Entry 8D6Y (electron microscopy, 10.00 A resolution (very low resolution: no residue pairs are listed; an interface is given only as per-side residue counts)); this record covers chains W and O of the 41 polymer chains in the assembly.

# Chain W
Protein: Proteasome subunit beta
Organism: Mycobacterium tuberculosis
Notes: EC 3.4.25.1
UniProtKB: A0A045HFG5 (A0A045HFG5_MYCTX); residues 244-534 here correspond to UniProt positions 1-291 (UniProt number = residue number - 243)
Chain sequence (291 residues; row label = number of the first residue in the row):
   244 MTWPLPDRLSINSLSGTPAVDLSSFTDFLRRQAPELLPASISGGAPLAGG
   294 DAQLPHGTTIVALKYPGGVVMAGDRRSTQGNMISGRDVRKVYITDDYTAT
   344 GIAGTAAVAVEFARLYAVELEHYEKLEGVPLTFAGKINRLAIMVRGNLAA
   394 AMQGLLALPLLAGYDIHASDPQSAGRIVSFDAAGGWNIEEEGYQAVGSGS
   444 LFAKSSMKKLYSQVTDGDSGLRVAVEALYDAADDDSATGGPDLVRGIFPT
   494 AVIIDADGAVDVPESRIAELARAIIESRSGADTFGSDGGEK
Disordered / not traced: 244-300, 523-534

# Chain O
Protein: Proteasome subunit alpha
Organism: Mycobacterium tuberculosis
Notes: EC 3.4.25.1
UniProtKB: A5U4D5 (PSA_MYCTA); residue numbers follow UniProt; this construct covers 1-248
Chain sequence (248 residues; numbered 1 to 248; the number before each row is that of its first residue):
     1 MSFPYFISPEQAMRERSELARKGIARAKSVVALAYAGGVLFVAENPSRSL
    51 QKISELYDRVGFAAAGKFNEFDNLRRGGIQFADTRGYAYDRRDVTGRQLA
   101 NVYAQTLGTIFTEQAKPYEVELCVAEVAHYGETKRPELYRITYDGSIADE
   151 PHFVVMGGTTEPIANALKESYAENASLTDALRIAVAALRAGSADTSGGDQ
   201 PTLGVASLEVAVLDANRPRRAFRRITGSALQALLVDQESPQSDGESSG
Disordered / not traced: 1-7, 191-202, 235-248
From the paper describing this entry:
  - mutagenesis - E119A: abolished catalytic activity on Pup-FabD
  - mutagenesis - D144A, S146A: decreased catalytic activity on Pup-FabD

# Chain W / chain O interface
At this resolution (10 A) residue pairs are not listed: 9 residues of chain W and 9 of chain O lie at the interface.

# In short
Chain W and chain O each contribute 9 residues to their interface. From the paper: D144A and S146A of chain O
reduce catalytic activity on Pup-FabD; E119A of chain O abolishes catalytic activity on Pup-FabD.
Here chain W is Proteasome subunit beta and chain O is Proteasome subunit alpha, both from Mycobacterium
tuberculosis. Entry 8D6Y (Structure of the Mycobacterium tuberculosis 20S proteasome bound to the ADP-bound
Mpa ATPase) was determined by electron microscopy, deposited together with 8D6V, 8D6W and 8D6X.
